5VEX - chain A; structure by X-ray diffraction, 3.00 A resolution.

== Chain A ==
Name: Glucagon-like peptide 1 receptor, Endolysin chimera
From: Homo sapiens
Notes: EC 3.2.1.17
Reference sequence: chimeric construct of P43220, P00720: residues 128-257 from P43220 (GLP1R_HUMAN) positions 128-257 (same numbers); residues 1002-1161 from P00720 positions 2-161 (UniProt number = residue number - 1000); residues 261-431 from P43220 (GLP1R_HUMAN) positions 261-431 (same numbers)
Chain sequence (455 residues; numbered 127 to 431; the number before each row is that of its first residue):
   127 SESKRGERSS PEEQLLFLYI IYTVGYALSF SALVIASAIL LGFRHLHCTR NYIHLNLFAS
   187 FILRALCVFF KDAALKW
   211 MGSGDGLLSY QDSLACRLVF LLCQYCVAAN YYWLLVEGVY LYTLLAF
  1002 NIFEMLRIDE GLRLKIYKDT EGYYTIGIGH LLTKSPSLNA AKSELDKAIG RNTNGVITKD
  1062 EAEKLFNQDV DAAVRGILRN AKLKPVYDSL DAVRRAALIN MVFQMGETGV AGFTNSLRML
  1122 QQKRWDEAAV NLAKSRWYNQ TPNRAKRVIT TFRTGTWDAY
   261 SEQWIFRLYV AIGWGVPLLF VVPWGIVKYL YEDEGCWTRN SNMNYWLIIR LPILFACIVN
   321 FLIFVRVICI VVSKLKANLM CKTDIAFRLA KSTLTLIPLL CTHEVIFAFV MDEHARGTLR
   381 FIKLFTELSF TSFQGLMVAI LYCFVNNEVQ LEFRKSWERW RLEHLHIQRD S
Disordered / not traced: 127-135, 211-217, 373-379, 423-431
Sequence notes: expression tag (127); engineered mutation Cys193 (Ser in P43220), Phe196 (Ile in P43220), Ala225 (Ser in P43220), Cys233 (Met in P43220), Ala271 (Ser in P43220), Cys317 (Ile in P43220), Ile318 (Gly in P43220), Ala346 (Lys in P43220), Phe347 (Cys in P43220), Cys361 (Gly in P43220), Gly1012 (Arg12 in P00720), Thr1054 (Cys54 in P00720), Ala1097 (Cys97 in P00720), Arg1137 (Ile137 in P00720); linker (212, 214)
Modified residues: Cys233 (3-sulfinoalanine; CSD)
UniProt features mapped onto this chain:
  - active site (Proton donor/acceptor): Glu1011, Asp1020
  - binding site (substrate): Leu1032, Phe1104, Ser1117, Asn1132
Disulfide bonds: Cys226-Cys296, Cys317-Cys361
Ligand contacts: 97V (4-{[(4-cyclohexylphenyl){[3-(methylsulfonyl)phenyl]carbamoyl}amino]methyl}-N-(1H-tetrazol-5-yl)benzamide): Val331, Phe347, Arg348, Lys351, Ser352, Leu354, Thr355, Met397, Leu401, Val405, Asn406, Asn407
Reported in the primary citation:
  - binding site for 97V: Thr355
  - mutagenesis - C347F: increased signaling in response to 97V
  - mutagenesis - T355A: abolished signaling in response to 97V
  - mutagenesis - V332N: unchanged signaling in response to 97V
  - mutagenesis - V332W: decreased signaling in response to 97V
  - mutagenesis - I317C/G361C: abolished signaling in response to GLP-1
  - mutagenesis - C347F: unchanged signaling in response to GLP-1
  - mutagenesis - C347F: abolished signaling in response to compound 2
  - mutagenesis - V332N: unchanged signaling in response to MK-0893
  - mutagenesis - L335W: decreased signaling in response to compound 2
  - mutagenesis - R176Q: decreased signaling in response to GLP-1
  - mutagenesis - R176Q: unchanged binding to GLP-1
  - mutagenesis - R348Q, T355A: unchanged signaling in response to Compound 2
  - mutagenesis - V332W: increased signaling in response to compound 2

== In short ==
Ligands of chain A: compound 97V. From UniProt: active-site residues Glu1011 and Asp1020 and 4
substrate-binding residues. From the paper: a binding site for 97V at Thr355; C347F increases signaling in
response to 97V; 8 substitutions were tested in all.
Chain A is Glucagon-like peptide 1 receptor, Endolysin chimera (Homo sapiens); the structure, Structure of the
human GLP-1 receptor complex with NNC0640, was determined by X-ray diffraction, deposited together with 5VEW.
